PDB entry 4QZ3 | X-ray diffraction, 2.80 A resolution | chains I and Y of the 28 polymer chains in the assembly

# Chain I
Name: Proteasome subunit beta type-3
Source organism: Saccharomyces cerevisiae
Notes: EC 3.4.25.1
UniProt: P25451 (PSB3_YEAST); residues 0-204 here correspond to UniProt positions 1-205 (UniProt number = residue number + 1)
Sequence (205 residues; row label = number of the first residue in the row; numbering starts at 0):
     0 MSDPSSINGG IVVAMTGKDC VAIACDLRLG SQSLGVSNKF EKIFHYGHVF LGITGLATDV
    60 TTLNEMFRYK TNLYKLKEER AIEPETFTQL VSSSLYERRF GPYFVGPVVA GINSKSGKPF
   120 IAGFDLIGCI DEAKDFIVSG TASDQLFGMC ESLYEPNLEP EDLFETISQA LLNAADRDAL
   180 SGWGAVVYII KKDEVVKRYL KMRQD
Disordered / not traced: 0
Swiss-Prot annotation at these positions:
  - modified residue: Ser30 (Phosphoserine)
  - cross-link: Lys69 (Glycyl lysine isopeptide (Lys-Gly) (interchain with G-Cter in ubiquitin))
Ion coordination: Mg2+ site 1: Ala174, Asp177, Ser180; Mg2+ site 2: Asp204 (shared with Ala165(Y), Asp168(Y), Ser171(Y) of chain Y)
Residues lining bound ligands: 04C (1,2,4-trideoxy-4-methyl-2-{[N-(morpholin-4-ylacetyl)-L-alanyl-O-methyl-L-tyrosyl]amino}-1-phenyl-D-xylitol): Asp124, Leu125, Cys128

# Chain Y
Name: Proteasome subunit beta type-5
Source organism: Saccharomyces cerevisiae
Notes: EC 3.4.25.1
UniProt: P30656 (PSB5_YEAST); residues 1-212 here correspond to UniProt positions 76-287 (UniProt number = residue number + 75)
Sequence (212 residues; numbered 1 to 212; the number before each row is that of its first residue):
     1 TTTLAFRFQG GIIVAVDSRA TAGNWVASQT VKKVIEINPF LLGTMAGGVA DCQFWETWLG
    61 SQCRLHELRE KERISVAAAS KILSNLVYQY KGAGLSMGTM ICGYTRKEGP TIYYVDSDGT
   121 RLKGDIFCVG SGQTFAYGVL DSNYKWDLSV EDALYLGKRS ILAAAHRDAY SGGSVNLYHV
   181 TEDGWIYHGN HDVGELFWKV KEEEGSFNNV IG
Construct notes: engineered mutation Val49 (Ala124 in P30656)
Covalently attached groups: compound 04C linked to Thr1
Ion coordination: Mg2+: Ala165, Asp168, Ser171 (shared with Asp204(I) of chain I)
Residues lining bound ligands: 04C (1,2,4-trideoxy-4-methyl-2-{[N-(morpholin-4-ylacetyl)-L-alanyl-O-methyl-L-tyrosyl]amino}-1-phenyl-D-xylitol): Arg19, Ala20, Thr21, Val31, Lys32, Lys33, Met45, Ala46, Gly47, Gly48, Val49, Cys52, Ser96, Ser131, Tyr170

# Interface between chain I and chain Y
Contacting residue pairs (45; chain I residue first):
  Leu26(I) - Ile211(Y)  hydrophobic
  Arg27(I) - Ala169(Y)
  Ser32(I) - Arg167(Y)
  Ser32(I) - Asp168(Y)
  Ser32(I) - Ala169(Y)  hydrogen bond (backbone-backbone)
  Ser32(I) - Tyr170(Y)
  Leu33(I) - Phe135(Y)  hydrophobic
  Gly34(I) - Arg167(Y)  hydrogen bond (backbone-side chain)
  Val35(I) - Arg167(Y)  hydrogen bond (backbone-side chain)
  Asn37(I) - His166(Y)
  Asn37(I) - Asn209(Y)  hydrogen bond (side chain-backbone)
  Asn37(I) - Val210(Y)
  Lys38(I) - Asn209(Y)  hydrogen bond (side chain-backbone)
  Lys38(I) - Ile211(Y)
  Gln144(I) - Trp25(Y)
  Asp175(I) - Val26(Y)
  Arg176(I) - Trp25(Y)
  Arg176(I) - Val26(Y)  hydrogen bond (side chain-backbone)
  Arg176(I) - Ala27(Y)  hydrogen bond (side chain-backbone)
  Arg176(I) - Ser28(Y)
  Asp177(I) - Asn24(Y)
  Asp177(I) - Val26(Y)
  Ala178(I) - Asn24(Y)  hydrogen bond (backbone-backbone)
  Ala178(I) - Val26(Y)
  Ala178(I) - Ala169(Y)
  Ala178(I) - Tyr170(Y)  hydrophobic
  Leu179(I) - Asn24(Y)
  Trp182(I) - His166(Y)  hydrogen bond (side chain-backbone)
  Trp182(I) - Arg167(Y)
  Tyr198(I) - Ile211(Y)  hydrophobic
  Lys200(I) - Trp198(Y)
  Met201(I) - Trp198(Y)
  Arg202(I) - Gln29(Y)
  Arg202(I) - Gly173(Y)  hydrogen bond (side chain-backbone)
  Arg202(I) - Asp192(Y)  salt bridge
  Arg202(I) - Gly194(Y)
  Gln203(I) - His166(Y)  hydrogen bond (backbone-side chain)
  Gln203(I) - Phe197(Y)
  Gln203(I) - Trp198(Y)
  Gln203(I) - Val210(Y)
  Asp204(I) - Arg19(Y)  salt bridge
  Asp204(I) - Ala165(Y)
  Asp204(I) - Ser171(Y)
  Asp204(I) - Gly172(Y)
  Asp204(I) - Gly173(Y)  hydrogen bond (side chain-backbone)
Also at the interface, not in a pair above, chain I (22 interface residues in all): Gln31
Also at the interface, not in a pair above, chain Y (26 interface residues in all): Val193, Asn208

# In short
The interface between chain I and chain Y involves 22 residues on one side and 26 on the other; the contacts
include 12 hydrogen bonds and 2 salt bridges. Polar pairs include Arg202(I)-Asp192(Y), Asp204(I)-Arg19(Y) and
Gly34(I)-Arg167(Y). Ligands of chain I: compound 04C.
Here chain I is Proteasome subunit beta type-3 and chain Y is Proteasome subunit beta type-5, both from
Saccharomyces cerevisiae. Entry 4QZ3 (yCP beta5-A49V mutant in complex with the epoxyketone inhibitor ONX
0914) was determined by X-ray diffraction, deposited together with 4QUX, 4QUY, 4QV0, 4QV1, 4QV3, 4QV4 and 42
further entries.
